Entry 2F8N (X-ray diffraction, 2.90 A resolution); this record covers chains J and H of the 10 polymer chains in the assembly.

Chain J:
Molecule: alpha-satellite DNA (146 bp)
Source organism: Homo sapiens
Sequence (146 nucleotides; each row starts with the number of its first residue):
   146 ATCAATATCC ACCTGCAGAT TCTACCAAAA GTGTATTTGG AAACTGCTCC ATCAAAAGGC
   206 ATGTTCAGCG G
  217A A
   217 ATTCCGCTGA ACATGCCTTT TGATGGAGCA GTTTCCAAAT ACACTTTTGG TAGAATCTGC
   277 AGGTGGATAT TGAT
Not modelled in the structure: 217A

Chain H:
Molecule: Histone H2B.1
Source organism: Xenopus laevis
UniProt: P02281 (H2B1_XENLA); residues 1401-1522 here correspond to UniProt positions 4-125 (UniProt number = residue number - 1397)
Chain sequence (123 residues; numbered 1400 to 1522; the number before each row is that of its first residue):
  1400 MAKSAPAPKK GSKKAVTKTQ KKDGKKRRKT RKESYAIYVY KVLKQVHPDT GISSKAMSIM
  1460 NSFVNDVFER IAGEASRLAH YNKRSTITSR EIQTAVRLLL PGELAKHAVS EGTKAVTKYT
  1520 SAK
Not modelled in the structure: 1400-1429
Differences from the reference sequence: initiating methionine (1400); conflict Thr1429 (Ser32 in P02281)
UniProt features mapped onto this chain:
  - modified residue: Lys1413 (N6-acetyllysine)

Chain J / chain H interface:
Residue-residue contacts (12; chain J residue first):
  DA164(J) - Ile1451(H)  phosphate contact
  DA164(J) - Ser1452(H)  phosphate contact
  DA164(J) - Ser1453(H)  hydrogen bond to the phosphate
  DT165(J) - Tyr1439(H)  hydrogen bond to the phosphate
  DT165(J) - Gly1450(H)  phosphate contact
  DT165(J) - Ile1451(H)  phosphate contact
  DT166(J) - Tyr1439(H)  phosphate contact
  DA172(J) - Arg1430(H)  salt bridge to the phosphate
  DA173(J) - Glu1432(H)  sugar contact
  DT183(J) - Ser1484(H)  phosphate contact
  DG184(J) - Ser1484(H)  hydrogen bond to the phosphate
  DG184(J) - Thr1485(H)  hydrogen bond to the phosphate
Other interface residues (no listed pair), chain J (8 interface residues in all): DG185
Other interface residues (no listed pair), chain H (10 interface residues in all): Arg1483

Overview:
8 residues of chain J and 10 residues of chain H are in contact, with 4 hydrogen bonds and 1 salt bridge.
Among the polar pairs are DA164(J)-Ser1453(H), DT165(J)-Tyr1439(H) and DG184(J)-Ser1484(H).
Chain J is alpha-satellite DNA (146 bp) (Homo sapiens) and chain H is Histone H2B.1 (Xenopus laevis); the
structure, 2.9 Angstrom X-ray structure of hybrid macroH2A nucleosomes, was determined by X-ray diffraction.
